4DV4 - chains A and J of the 21 polymer chains in the assembly; structure by X-ray diffraction, 3.65 A resolution.

Chain A:
Molecule: 16S rRNA
Organism: Thermus thermophilus
Sequence (1522 nucleotides; each row starts with the number of its first residue; note: 42 numbers in that range are skipped by the numbering (no residue carries them; nothing is unmodelled there); a row labelled like 190A-190L holds insertion residues (190A, then the next letters in order); numbering starts at 0):
     0 UUUGUUGGAG AGUUUGAUCC UGGCUCAGGG UGAACGCUGG CGGCGUGCCU AAGACAUGCA
    60 AGUCGUGCGG G
    73 CCGCGGGGUU UU
    88 ACUCCG
    95 UGGUC
   101 AGCGGCGGAC GGGUGAGUAA CGCGUGGGU
  129A G
   130 ACCUACCCGG AAGAGGGGGA CAACCCGGGG AAACUCGGGC UAAUCCCCCA UGUGGACCCG
   190 C
190A-190L CCCUUGGGGUGU
   191 GUCCAAAGGG CUUU
   216 GCCCGCUUCC GGAUGGGCCC GCGUCCCAUC AGCUAGUUGG UGGGGUAAUG GCCCACCAAG
   276 GCGACGACGG GUAGCCGGUC UGAGAGGAUG GCCGGCCACA GGGGCACUGA GACACGGGCC
   336 CCACUCCUAC GGGAGGCAGC AGUUAGGAAU CUUCCGCAAU GGGCGCAAGC CUGACGGAGC
   396 GACGCCGCUU GGAGGAAGAA GCCCUUCGGG GUGUAAACUC CUGAA
   442 CCCGGGACGA AACCCCCGAC GA
   474 GGGGACUGAC GGUACCGGG
   494 GUAAUAGCGC CGGCCAACUC CGUGCCAGCA GCCGCGGUAA UACGGAGGGC GCGAGCGUUA
   554 CCCGGAUUCA CUGGGCGUAA AGGGCGUGUA GGCGGCCUGG GGCGUCCCAU GUGAAAGACC
   614 ACGGCUCAAC CGUGGGGGAG CGUGGGAUAC GCUCAGGCUA GACGGUGGGA GAGGGUGGUG
   674 GAAUUCCCGG AGUAGCGGUG AAAUGCGCAG AUACCGGGAG GAACGCCGAU GGCGAAGGCA
   734 GCCACCUGGU CCACCCGUGA CGCUGAGGCG CGAAAGCGUG GGGAGCAAAC CGGAUUAGAU
   794 ACCCGGGUAG UCCACGCCCU AAACGAUGCG CGCUAGGUCU CUGGGUCU
   848 CCUGGGGGCC GAAGCUAACG CGUUAAGCGC GCCGCCUGGG GAGUACGGCC GCAAGGCUGA
   908 AACUCAGAGG AAUUGACGGG GGCCCGCACA AGCGGUGGAG CAUGUGGUUU AAUUCGAAGX
   968 AACGCGAAGA ACCUUACCAG GCCUUGACAU GCUAGG
 1003A G
  1004 AACCCGGGUG AAAGCCUGGG GUGCCCC
1030A-1030D GCGA
  1031 GGGGAGCCCU AGCACAGGUG CUGCAUGGCC GUCGUCAGCU CGUGCCGUGA GGUGUUGGGU
  1091 UAAGUCCCGC AACGAGCGCA ACCCCCGCCG UUAGUUGCCA GCGGUUCGGC CGGGCACUCU
  1151 AACGGGACUG CCCGCGAAA
  1171 GCGGGAGGAA GGAGGGGACG ACGUCUGGUC AGCAUGGCCC UUACGGCCUG GGCGACACAC
  1231 GUGCUACAAU GCCCACUACA AAGCGAUGCC ACCCGGCAAC GGGGAGCUAA UCGCAAAAAG
  1291 GUGGGCCCAG UUCGGAUUGG GGUCUGCAAC CCGACCCCAU GAAGCCGGAA UCGCUAGUAA
  1351 UCGCGGAUCA G
 1361A C
  1362 CAUGCCGCGG UGAAUACGUU CCCGGGCCUU GUACACACXG CCXGUXACGC CAUGGGAGCG
  1422 GGCUCUACCC GAAGUCGCCG GG
  1446 AGCCUACGGG
  1459 CAGGCGCCGA GGGUAGGGCC CGUGACUGGG GCGAAGUCGU AACAAGGUAG CUGUACCGGA
  1519 AGGUGCGGCU GGAUCCACUC CUUUCU
Unresolved in the structure: 0-4, 1534-1538
Construct notes: engineered mutation G914 (A1537 in M26923.1); conflict C1534 (A2157 in M26923.1), A1535 (C2158 in M26923.1)
Modified positions: PSU (pseudouridine-5'-monophosphate) at position 516, 7MG (7N-methyl-8-hydroguanosine-5'-monophosphate) at position 527, M2G (N2-dimethylguanosine-5'-monophosphate) at position 966, 5MC (5-methylcytidine-5'-monophosphate) at position 967, 2MG (2N-methylguanosine-5'-monophosphate) at position 1207, 5MC (5-methylcytidine-5'-monophosphate) at position 1400, 4OC (4n,o2'-methylcytidine-5'-monophosphate) at position 1402, 5MC (5-methylcytidine-5'-monophosphate) at position 1404, 5MC (5-methylcytidine-5'-monophosphate) at position 1407, UR3 (3-methyluridine-5'-monophoshate) at position 1498, MA6 (6N-dimethyladenosine-5'-monophoshate) at position 1518, MA6 (6N-dimethyladenosine-5'-monophoshate) at position 1519, PSU (pseudouridine-5'-monophosphate) at position 1540, PSU (pseudouridine-5'-monophosphate) at position 1541
Ion coordination: Mg2+ site 1 near U5 (its only coordinating residue here); Mg2+ site 2: U12, G22; Mg2+ site 3: U12, C526, 7MG_527; Mg2+ site 4: C58, U387; Mg2+ site 5: A59, U387; Mg2+ site 6: G61, U62, G105; Mg2+ site 7 near G70 (its only coordinating residue here); Mg2+ site 8 near C89 (its only coordinating residue here); Mg2+ site 9 near U95 (its only coordinating residue here); Mg2+ site 10 near G107 (its only coordinating residue here); Mg2+ site 11: C110, G112; Mg2+ site 12 near G117 (its only coordinating residue here); 101 more Mg2+ sites not listed

Chain J:
Name: ribosomal protein S10
Organism: Thermus thermophilus
Reference sequence: Q5SHN7 (RS10_THET8); numbering as in UniProt (aligned over 1-105)
Sequence (105 residues; row label = number of the first residue in the row):
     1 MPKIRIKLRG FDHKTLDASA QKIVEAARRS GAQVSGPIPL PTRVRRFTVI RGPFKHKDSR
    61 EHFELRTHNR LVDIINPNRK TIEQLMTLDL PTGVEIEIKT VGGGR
Unresolved in the structure: 1-2, 101-105

Chain A / chain J interface:
Pairs across the interface (68; chain A residue first):
  G963(A) - Phe54(J)  sugar contact
  A964(A) - Lys55(J)  hydrogen bond to the sugar
  A969(A) - Lys55(J)  salt bridge to the phosphate
  C970(A) - Lys57(J)  salt bridge to the phosphate
  G971(A) - Lys57(J)  salt bridge to the phosphate
  C972(A) - Lys55(J)  sugar contact
  C972(A) - Lys57(J)  salt bridge to the phosphate
  G973(A) - Lys55(J)  hydrogen bond to the sugar
  A975(A) - Thr48(J)  base contact
  G1058(A) - Pro53(J)  base contact
  C1059(A) - Pro53(J)  sugar contact
  C1060(A) - Arg51(J)  sugar contact
  C1060(A) - Gly52(J)  sugar contact
  C1060(A) - His56(J)  hydrogen bond to the sugar
  G1061(A) - His56(J)  hydrogen bond to the sugar
  G1061(A) - Ser59(J)  phosphate contact
  A1123(A) - Ser35(J)  phosphate contact
  A1123(A) - Pro37(J)  sugar contact
  A1123(A) - Ile38(J)  sugar contact
  A1123(A) - Pro39(J)  base contact
  G1124(A) - Val34(J)  phosphate contact
  G1124(A) - Ser35(J)  sugar contact
  G1124(A) - Gly36(J)  phosphate contact
  G1124(A) - Ile38(J)  sugar contact
  U1125(A) - Arg5(J)  hydrogen bond to the base
  U1125(A) - Ser35(J)  hydrogen bond to the phosphate
  U1125(A) - Asp73(J)  base contact
  U1126(A) - Leu40(J)  phosphate contact
  U1150(A) - Pro39(J)  base contact
  U1150(A) - Leu40(J)  sugar contact
  U1150(A) - Pro41(J)  sugar contact
  A1151(A) - Pro39(J)  sugar contact
  A1151(A) - Leu40(J)  sugar contact
  A1151(A) - Pro41(J)  phosphate contact
  A1151(A) - Thr42(J)  hydrogen bond to the phosphate
  A1151(A) - His68(J)  phosphate contact
  A1151(A) - Arg70(J)  hydrogen bond to the phosphate
  A1152(A) - His13(J)  hydrogen bond to the phosphate
  A1152(A) - Asp17(J)  hydrogen bond to the sugar
  A1152(A) - His68(J)  salt bridge to the phosphate
  A1152(A) - Arg70(J)  hydrogen bond to the phosphate
  C1153(A) - His13(J)  salt bridge to the phosphate
  C1153(A) - Lys14(J)  salt bridge to the phosphate
  C1189(A) - Arg51(J)  salt bridge to the phosphate
  C1189(A) - Glu61(J)  phosphate contact
  G1197(A) - His56(J)  hydrogen bond to the base
  G1198(A) - Phe54(J)  sugar contact
  U1199(A) - Phe54(J)  sugar contact
  G1202(A) - Pro53(J)  base contact
  G1253(A) - Val44(J)  phosphate contact
  C1254(A) - Arg43(J)  base contact
  C1254(A) - Val44(J)  phosphate contact
  C1254(A) - Arg45(J)  phosphate contact
  G1255(A) - Arg43(J)  base contact
  U1278(A) - Lys99(J)  salt bridge to the phosphate
  A1279(A) - Lys7(J)  salt bridge to the phosphate
  A1279(A) - Arg9(J)  salt bridge to the phosphate
  A1279(A) - Arg43(J)  base contact
  A1280(A) - Lys7(J)  salt bridge to the phosphate
  A1280(A) - Leu40(J)  base contact
  A1280(A) - Pro41(J)  sugar contact
  U1281(A) - Arg5(J)  base contact
  C1366(A) - Arg60(J)  hydrogen bond to the phosphate
  C1367(A) - Thr48(J)  hydrogen bond to the sugar
  C1367(A) - Arg60(J)  salt bridge to the phosphate
  C1367(A) - His62(J)  phosphate contact
  G1368(A) - Arg46(J)  hydrogen bond to the sugar
  G1368(A) - His62(J)  salt bridge to the phosphate
Other interface residues (no listed pair), chain A (37 interface residues in all): A1188, A1201

In short:
37 residues of chain A and 35 residues of chain J are in contact; the contacts include 15 hydrogen bonds and
14 salt bridges. Among the polar pairs are U1125(A)-Arg5(J), G1197(A)-His56(J) and A964(A)-Lys55(J). U12(A)
and G22(A) coordinate Mg2+ site 2.
Chain A is 16S rRNA and chain J is ribosomal protein S10, both from Thermus thermophilus; the structure,
Crystal structure of the Thermus thermophilus 30S ribosomal subunit with a 16S rRNA mutation, A914G, was
determined by X-ray diffraction.
